Entry 6PZB (electron microscopy, 4.55 A resolution (low resolution: residue-level contacts below are approximate; hydrogen-bond / salt-bridge calls are withheld)); this record covers chain G.

# Chain G
Molecule: ATP-binding cassette sub-family C member 8
Source organism: Cricetus cricetus
UniProt: Q09427 (ABCC8_CRICR); numbering as in UniProt (aligned over 1-1582)
Amino-acid sequence (1582 residues; numbered 1 to 1582; the number before each row is that of its first residue):
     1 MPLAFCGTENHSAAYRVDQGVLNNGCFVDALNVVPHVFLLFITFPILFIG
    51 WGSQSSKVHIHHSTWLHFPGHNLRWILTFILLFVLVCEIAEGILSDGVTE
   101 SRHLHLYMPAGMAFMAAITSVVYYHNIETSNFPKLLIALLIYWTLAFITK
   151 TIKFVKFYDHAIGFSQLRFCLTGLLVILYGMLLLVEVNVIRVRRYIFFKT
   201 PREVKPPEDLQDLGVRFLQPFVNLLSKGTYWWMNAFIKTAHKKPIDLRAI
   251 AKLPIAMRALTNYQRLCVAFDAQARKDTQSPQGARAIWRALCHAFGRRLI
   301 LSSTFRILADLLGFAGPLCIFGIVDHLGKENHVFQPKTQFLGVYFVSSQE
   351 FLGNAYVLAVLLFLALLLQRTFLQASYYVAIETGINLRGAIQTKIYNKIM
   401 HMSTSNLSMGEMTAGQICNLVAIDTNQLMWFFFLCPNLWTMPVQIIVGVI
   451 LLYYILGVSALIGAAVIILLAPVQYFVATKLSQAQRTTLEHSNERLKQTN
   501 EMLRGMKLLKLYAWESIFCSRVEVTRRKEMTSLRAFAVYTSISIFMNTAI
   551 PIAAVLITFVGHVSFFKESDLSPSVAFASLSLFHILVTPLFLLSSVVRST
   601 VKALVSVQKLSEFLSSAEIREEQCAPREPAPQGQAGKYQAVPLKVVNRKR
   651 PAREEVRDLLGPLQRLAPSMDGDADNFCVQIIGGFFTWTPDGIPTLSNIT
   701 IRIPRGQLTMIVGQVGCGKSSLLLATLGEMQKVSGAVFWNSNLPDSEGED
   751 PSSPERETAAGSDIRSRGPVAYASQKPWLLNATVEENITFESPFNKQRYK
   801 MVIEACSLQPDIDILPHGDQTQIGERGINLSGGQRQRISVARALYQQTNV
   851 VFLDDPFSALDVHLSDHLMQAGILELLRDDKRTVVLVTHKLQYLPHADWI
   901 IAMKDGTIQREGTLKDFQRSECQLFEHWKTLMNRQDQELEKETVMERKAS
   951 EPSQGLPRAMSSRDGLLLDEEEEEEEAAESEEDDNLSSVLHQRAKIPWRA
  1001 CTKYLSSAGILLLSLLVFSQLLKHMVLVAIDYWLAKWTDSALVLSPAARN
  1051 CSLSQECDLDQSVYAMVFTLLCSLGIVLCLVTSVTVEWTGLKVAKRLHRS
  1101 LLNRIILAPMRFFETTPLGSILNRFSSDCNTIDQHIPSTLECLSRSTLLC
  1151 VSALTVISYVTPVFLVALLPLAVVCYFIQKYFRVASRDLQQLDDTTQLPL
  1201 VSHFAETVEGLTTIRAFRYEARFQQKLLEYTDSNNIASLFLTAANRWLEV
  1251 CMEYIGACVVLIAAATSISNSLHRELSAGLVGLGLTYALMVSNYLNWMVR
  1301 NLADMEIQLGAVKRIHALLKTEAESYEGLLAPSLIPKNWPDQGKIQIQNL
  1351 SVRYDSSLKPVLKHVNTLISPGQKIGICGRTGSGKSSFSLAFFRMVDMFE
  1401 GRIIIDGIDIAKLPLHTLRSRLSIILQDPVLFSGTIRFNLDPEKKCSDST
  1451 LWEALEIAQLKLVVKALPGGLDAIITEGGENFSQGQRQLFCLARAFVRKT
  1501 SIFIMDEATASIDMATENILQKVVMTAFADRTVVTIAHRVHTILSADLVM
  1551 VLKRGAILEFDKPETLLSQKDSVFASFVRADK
Disordered / not traced: 53-62, 201-206, 277-282, 331-334, 459-463, 570-575, 622-677, 743-764, 929-991, 1042-1068, 1322-1337, 1579-1582
Disulfide bonds: Cys-6/Cys-26
UniProt features mapped onto this chain:
  - binding site (ATP): Trp-688, Gly-716, Ser-720, Ser-721, Ser-1483
  - binding site (Mg(2+)): Ser-720, Gln-775
  - binding site (ADP): Thr-1381, Gly-1382, Gly-1384, Lys-1385, Ser-1386, Ser-1387
  - glycosylation (N-linked (GlcNAc...) asparagine): Asn-10, Asn-1050
Reported in the primary citation:
  - mutagenesis - F27S: abolished expression

# Summary
Curated annotation (UniProt) lists 5 ATP-binding residues, Mg2+-binding residues Ser-720 and Gln-775 and 6
ADP-binding residues. The paper reports that F27S abolishes expression.
Chain G is ATP-binding cassette sub-family C member 8 (Cricetus cricetus); the structure, Cryo-EM structure of
the pancreatic beta-cell SUR1 Apo state, was determined by electron microscopy, deposited together with 6PZ9,
6PZA, 6PZC and 6PZI.
